PDB entry 8CVX | electron microscopy, 3.50 A resolution | chains A and C of the 8 polymer chains in the assembly

Chain A (and C):
Name: Glycogen [starch] synthase, muscle
Organism: Homo sapiens
Notes: EC 2.4.1.11; chain C of this document is another copy of the same molecule, construct and numbering; everything in this record applies to it too
UniProtKB: P13807 (GYS1_HUMAN); residue numbers follow UniProt; this construct covers 1-634
Chain sequence (634 residues; row label = number of the first residue in the row):
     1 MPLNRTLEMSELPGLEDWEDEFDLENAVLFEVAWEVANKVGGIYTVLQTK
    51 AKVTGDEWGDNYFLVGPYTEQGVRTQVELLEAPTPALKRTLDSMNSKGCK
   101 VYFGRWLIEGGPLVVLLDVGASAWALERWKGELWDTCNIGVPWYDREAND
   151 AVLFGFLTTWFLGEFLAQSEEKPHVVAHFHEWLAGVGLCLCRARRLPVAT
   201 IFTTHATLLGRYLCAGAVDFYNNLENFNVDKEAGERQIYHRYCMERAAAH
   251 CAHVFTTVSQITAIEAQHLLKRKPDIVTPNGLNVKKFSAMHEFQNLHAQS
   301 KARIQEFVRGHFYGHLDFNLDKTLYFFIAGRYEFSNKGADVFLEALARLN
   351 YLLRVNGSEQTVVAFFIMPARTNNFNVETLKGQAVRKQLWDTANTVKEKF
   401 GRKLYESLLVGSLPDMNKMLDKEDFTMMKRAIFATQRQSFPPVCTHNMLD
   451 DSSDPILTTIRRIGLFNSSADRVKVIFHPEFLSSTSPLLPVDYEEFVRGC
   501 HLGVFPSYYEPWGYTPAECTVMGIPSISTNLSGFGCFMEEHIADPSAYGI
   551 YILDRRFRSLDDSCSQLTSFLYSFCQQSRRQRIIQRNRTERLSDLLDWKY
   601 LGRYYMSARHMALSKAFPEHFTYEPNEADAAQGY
Unresolved in the structure: 1-23, 626-634 (chain C: 1-22, 626-634)
Construct notes: engineered mutation Glu8 (Ser in P13807), Glu11 (Ser in P13807)
Ligand contacts:
  - 6-O-phosphono-alpha-D-glucopyranose (G6P), molecule 1: Ala289, His291, Glu292, Asn295
  - 6-O-phosphono-alpha-D-glucopyranose (G6P), molecule 2: Gln294, His297, Ala298, Lys301, His501, Arg579, Arg582, Ile583, Arg586
Swiss-Prot annotation at these positions:
  - binding site (UDP): Lys39, Arg331, Thr515
  - binding site (UDP-alpha-D-glucose): His205, Arg211, Arg331, Glu510, Trp512, Gly513
  - binding site (alpha-D-glucose 6-phosphate): His291, Glu292, Gln294, His297, Lys301, His501, Arg582, Arg586
  - modified residue: Ser412 (Phosphoserine)
  - natural variant: Gly464 (G464S: In NIDDM)
From the paper describing this entry:
  - binding site for 6-O-phosphono-alpha-D-glucopyranose: Glu292, Gln294, His297, Lys301, His501, Arg579, Arg582, Arg586
  - conformationally variable residues (helix shift, loop rearrangement): Ser484 to Leu488, Gln581 to Leu595
  - allosteric site: Glu292
  - mutagenesis - S8E/S11E: increased catalytic activity on G6P

Chain A / chain C interface:
Residue-residue contacts - 13 pairs, chain A then chain C:
  Ser288(A) - Arg579(C)
  Ser288(A) - Arg580(C)
  Ser288(A) - Ile583(C)
  Met290(A) - Arg580(C)
  His291(A) - Gln294(C)
  His291(A) - Ile583(C)
  Gln294(A) - His291(C)
  Asn295(A) - Asn295(C)
  Arg579(A) - Ser288(C)
  Arg580(A) - Ser288(C)
  Arg580(A) - Met290(C)  hydrogen bond
  Ile583(A) - Ser288(C)
  Ile583(A) - His291(C)
Other interface residues (no listed pair), chain A (10 interface residues in all): Ala289, Asn587
Other interface residues (no listed pair), chain C (9 interface residues in all): Ala289

Overview:
Chain A and chain C form an interface of 10 and 9 residues respectively, with 1 hydrogen bond. Its one
hydrogen-bonded contact is Arg580(A)-Met290(C). Bound to chain A: 6-O-phosphono-alpha-D-glucopyranose. The
paper reports a binding site for 6-O-phosphono-alpha-D-glucopyranose at Glu292(A), Gln294(A) and His297(A)
among others; S8E/S11E of chain A increase catalytic activity on G6P.
Both chains are Glycogen [starch] synthase, muscle (Homo sapiens). Entry 8CVX (Human glycogenin-1 and glycogen
synthase-1 complex in the presence of glucose-6-phosphate) was determined by electron microscopy together with
8CVY and 8CVZ from the same study.
